PDB entry 3EHU | X-ray diffraction, 1.96 A resolution | chains A and C

[Chain A]
Name: Fusion protein of CRFR1 extracellular domain and mbp
Source organism: Escherichia coli
Reference sequence: chimeric construct of P0AEX9, P34998: residues -349 to 17 from P0AEX9 (MALE_ECOLI) positions 26-392 (UniProt number = residue number + 375); residues 24-119 from P34998 positions 24-119 (same numbers)
Chain sequence (476 residues; numbered -350 to 125; the number before each row is that of its first residue; numbers below 1 keep their minus sign (Met-350 is residue -350)):
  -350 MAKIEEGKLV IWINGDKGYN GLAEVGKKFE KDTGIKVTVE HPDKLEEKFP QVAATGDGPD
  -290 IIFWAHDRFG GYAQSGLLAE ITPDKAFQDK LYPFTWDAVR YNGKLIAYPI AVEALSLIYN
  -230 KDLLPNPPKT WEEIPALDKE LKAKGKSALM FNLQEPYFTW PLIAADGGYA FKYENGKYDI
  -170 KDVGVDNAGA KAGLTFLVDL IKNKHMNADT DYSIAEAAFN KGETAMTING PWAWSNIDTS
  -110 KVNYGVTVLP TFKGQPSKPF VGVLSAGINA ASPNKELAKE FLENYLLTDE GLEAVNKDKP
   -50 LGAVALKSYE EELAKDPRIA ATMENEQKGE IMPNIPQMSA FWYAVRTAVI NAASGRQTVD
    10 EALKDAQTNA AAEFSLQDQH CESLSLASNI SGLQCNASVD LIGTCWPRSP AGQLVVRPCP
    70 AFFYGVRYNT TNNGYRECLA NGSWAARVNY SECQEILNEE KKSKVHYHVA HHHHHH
Unresolved in the structure: -350 to -349, -31 to -23, 24-26, 105-125
Disulfides: Cys30-Cys54, Cys44-Cys87, Cys68-Cys102
Sequence notes: initiating methionine (-350); engineered mutation Glu-25 (Ala350 in P0AEX9); linker (18-23); expression tag (120-125)
Metal / ion sites: Ca2+: Asp-308 (together with bis-tris buffer)
From the paper describing this entry:
  - specificity-determining residues: Gly52 (proposed by the authors, not directly observed)

[Chain C]
Name: Corticoliberin
Reference sequence: P06850 (CRF_HUMAN); residues 22-41 here correspond to UniProt positions 175-194 (UniProt number = residue number + 153)
Chain sequence (21 residues; numbered 22 to 42; the number before each row is that of its first residue):
    22 ARAEQLAQQA HSNRKLMEII X
Unresolved in the structure: 22-25
Modified residues: NH2 (amino group) at position 42
Sequence notes: amidation (42)
UniProt features mapped onto this chain:
  - modified residue: Ile41 (Isoleucine amide)
From the paper describing this entry:
  - mutagenesis - N34A: unchanged binding to Fusion protein of CRFR1 extracellular domain and mbp (chain A)
  - specificity-determining residues: Glu39 (proposed by the authors, not directly observed)
  - mutagenesis - R35A: abolished binding to Fusion protein of CRFR1 extracellular domain and mbp (chain A)

[How chain A and chain C interact]
Contacting residue pairs (18):
  Leu50(A) - Ile41(C)  hydrophobic
  Ile51(A) - Met38(C)  hydrophobic
  Phe72(A) - Asn34(C)  hydrogen bond (backbone-side chain)
  Phe72(A) - Leu37(C)  hydrophobic
  Phe72(A) - Met38(C)  hydrophobic
  Tyr73(A) - Gln30(C)  hydrogen bond (backbone-side chain)
  Val75(A) - Gln30(C)
  Val75(A) - Asn34(C)
  Tyr77(A) - Asn34(C)  hydrogen bond
  Tyr77(A) - Met38(C)
  Arg96(A) - Glu39(C)  hydrogen bond (side chain-backbone)
  Arg96(A) - Ile40(C)
  Arg96(A) - Ile41(C)
  Arg96(A) - NH2_42(C)
  Val97(A) - Ile41(C)  hydrogen bond (backbone-backbone)
  Val97(A) - NH2_42(C)  hydrogen bond (backbone-backbone)
  Tyr99(A) - Met38(C)  hydrophobic
  Glu104(A) - Ala31(C)
Also at the interface, not in a pair above, chain A (12 interface residues in all): Gly74, Ala95
Also at the interface, not in a pair above, chain C (11 interface residues in all): His32, Arg35
From the paper, about this interface:
  - hot spots on chain C (mutagenesis) - L37A, M38A: decreased binding to Fusion protein of CRFR1 extracellular domain and mbp (chain A)

[Summary]
The interface between chain A and chain C involves 12 residues on one side and 11 on the other, with 6
hydrogen bonds. Among the polar pairs are Phe72(A)-Asn34(C), Tyr73(A)-Gln30(C) and Tyr77(A)-Asn34(C). The
paper reports that L37A and M38A of chain C reduce binding to Fusion protein of CRFR1 extracellular domain and
mbp (chain A); specificity determinants Gly52(A) and Glu39(C); 4 substitutions were tested in all.
Here chain A is Fusion protein of CRFR1 extracellular domain and mbp (Escherichia coli) and chain C is
Corticoliberin. Entry 3EHU (Crystal structure of the extracellular domain of human corticotropin releasing
factor receptor type 1 (CRFR1) in ...) was determined by X-ray diffraction together with 3EHS and 3EHT from
the same study.
